4QW6 - chains F and G of the 28 polymer chains in the assembly; structure by X-ray diffraction, 2.90 A resolution.

# Chain F
Name: Probable proteasome subunit alpha type-7
Organism: Saccharomyces cerevisiae
Notes: EC 3.4.25.1
UniProt: P21242 (PSA7_YEAST); residues -3 to 284 here correspond to UniProt positions 1-288 (UniProt number = residue number + 4)
Sequence (288 residues; row label = number of the first residue in the row; numbers below 1 keep their minus sign (Met-3 is residue -3)):
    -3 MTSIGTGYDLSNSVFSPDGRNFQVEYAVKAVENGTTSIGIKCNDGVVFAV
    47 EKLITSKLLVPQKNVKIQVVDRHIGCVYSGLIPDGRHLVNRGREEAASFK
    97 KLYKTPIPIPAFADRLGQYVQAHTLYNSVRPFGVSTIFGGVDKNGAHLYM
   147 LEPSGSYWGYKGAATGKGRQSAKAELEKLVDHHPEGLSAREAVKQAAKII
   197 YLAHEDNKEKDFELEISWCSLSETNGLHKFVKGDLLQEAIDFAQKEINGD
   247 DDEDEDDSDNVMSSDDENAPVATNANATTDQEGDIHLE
Not modelled in the structure: -3 to 1, 245-284
Swiss-Prot annotation at these positions:
  - modified residue: Thr-2 (N-acetylthreonine)

# Chain G
Name: Proteasome subunit alpha type-1
Organism: Saccharomyces cerevisiae
Notes: EC 3.4.25.1
UniProt: P21243 (PSA1_YEAST); residues -8 to 243 here correspond to UniProt positions 1-252 (UniProt number = residue number + 9)
Sequence (252 residues; numbered -8 to 243; the number before each row is that of its first residue; numbers below 1 keep their minus sign (Met-8 is residue -8)):
    -8 MSGAAAASAAGYDRHITIFSPEGRLYQVEYAFKATNQTNINSLAVRGKDC
    42 TVVISQKKVPDKLLDPTTVSYIFCISRTIGMVVNGPIPDARNAALRAKAE
    92 AAEFRYKYGYDMPCDVLAKRMANLSQIYTQRAYMRPLGVILTFVSVDEEL
   142 GPSIYKTDPAGYYVGYKATATGPKQQEITTNLENHFKKSKIDHINEESWE
   192 KVVEFAITHMIDALGTEFSKNDLEVGVATKDKFFTLSAENIEERLVAIAE
   242 QD
Not modelled in the structure: -8 to 1, 243
Metal / ion sites: Mg2+: Thr8, Tyr119, Arg122, Met125

# Interface between chain F and chain G
Residue-residue contacts (59):
  Thr2(F) with His6(G), hydrogen bond (backbone-side chain)
  Gly3(F) with His6(G)
  Tyr4(F) with Arg5(G); His6(G); Tyr21(G)
  Ser9(F) with Arg126(G)
  Val10(F) with His6(G); Gln18(G)
  Phe11(F) with Gln18(G), hydrogen bond (backbone-side chain); Tyr21(G); Ala22(G), hydrophobic; Arg126(G); Pro127(G)
  Ser12(F) with Tyr21(G)
  Pro13(F) with Tyr21(G), hydrophobic; Lys24(G), hydrogen bond (backbone-side chain)
  Asp14(F) with Lys24(G)
  Gly15(F) with Tyr21(G); Ala25(G)
  Asp110(F) with Arg82(G)
  Gln114(F) with Arg82(G), hydrogen bond (side chain-backbone); Asn83(G); Leu86(G)
  Gln117(F) with Pro79(G); Asp80(G); Asn83(G), hydrogen bond; Arg126(G), hydrogen bond
  Thr120(F) with Arg126(G), hydrogen bond (backbone-side chain)
  Leu121(F) with Tyr124(G); Arg126(G); Leu128(G), hydrophobic
  Tyr122(F) with Tyr124(G); Met125(G), hydrophobic
  Ser150(F) with Pro79(G)
  Gly151(F) with Pro79(G)
  Ser152(F) with Ile78(G); Pro79(G)
  Tyr153(F) with Arg82(G), hydrogen bond (backbone-side chain)
  Trp154(F) with Leu55(G), hydrophobic; Thr59(G); Val60(G), hydrophobic; Ser61(G); Tyr62(G); Ile78(G), hydrophobic; Arg82(G)
  Gly155(F) with Leu55(G); Asp56(G), hydrogen bond (backbone-backbone); Thr59(G), hydrogen bond (backbone-side chain)
  Tyr156(F) with Leu54(G); Leu55(G); Asp56(G)
  Lys157(F) with Lys53(G); Leu54(G), hydrogen bond (backbone-backbone); Leu55(G)
  Gly158(F) with Leu54(G)
  Leu172(F) with Leu54(G)
  Glu173(F) with Leu54(G)
  Val176(F) with Leu54(G), hydrophobic
  Asp177(F) with Lys53(G), salt bridge
Also at the interface, not in a pair above, chain F (32 interface residues in all): Lys37, Tyr145, Lys169
Also at the interface, not in a pair above, chain G (29 interface residues in all): Asp52, Pro57, Gly129

# In short
32 residues of chain F and 29 residues of chain G are in contact, with 11 hydrogen bonds and 1 salt bridge.
Polar pairs include Asp177(F)-Lys53(G), Thr2(F)-His6(G) and Phe11(F)-Gln18(G). Thr8(G), Tyr119(G), Arg122(G)
and Met125(G) form the Mg2+ site.
Here chain F is Probable proteasome subunit alpha type-7 and chain G is Proteasome subunit alpha type-1, both
from Saccharomyces cerevisiae. Entry 4QW6 (yCP beta5-M45V mutant in complex with carfilzomib) was determined
by X-ray diffraction, deposited together with 4QUX, 4QUY, 4QV0, 4QV1, 4QV3, 4QV4 and 42 further entries.
